Entry 7Z2Z (electron microscopy, 3.07 A resolution); this record covers chains A and T of the 22 polymer chains in the assembly.

Chain A:
Molecule: DNA-directed RNA polymerase III subunit RPC1
Organism: Saccharomyces cerevisiae S288C
Notes: EC 2.7.7.6
Reference sequence: P04051 (RPC1_YEAST); residues 1-1460 here = UniProt positions 1-1460
Chain sequence (1460 residues; each row starts with the number of its first residue):
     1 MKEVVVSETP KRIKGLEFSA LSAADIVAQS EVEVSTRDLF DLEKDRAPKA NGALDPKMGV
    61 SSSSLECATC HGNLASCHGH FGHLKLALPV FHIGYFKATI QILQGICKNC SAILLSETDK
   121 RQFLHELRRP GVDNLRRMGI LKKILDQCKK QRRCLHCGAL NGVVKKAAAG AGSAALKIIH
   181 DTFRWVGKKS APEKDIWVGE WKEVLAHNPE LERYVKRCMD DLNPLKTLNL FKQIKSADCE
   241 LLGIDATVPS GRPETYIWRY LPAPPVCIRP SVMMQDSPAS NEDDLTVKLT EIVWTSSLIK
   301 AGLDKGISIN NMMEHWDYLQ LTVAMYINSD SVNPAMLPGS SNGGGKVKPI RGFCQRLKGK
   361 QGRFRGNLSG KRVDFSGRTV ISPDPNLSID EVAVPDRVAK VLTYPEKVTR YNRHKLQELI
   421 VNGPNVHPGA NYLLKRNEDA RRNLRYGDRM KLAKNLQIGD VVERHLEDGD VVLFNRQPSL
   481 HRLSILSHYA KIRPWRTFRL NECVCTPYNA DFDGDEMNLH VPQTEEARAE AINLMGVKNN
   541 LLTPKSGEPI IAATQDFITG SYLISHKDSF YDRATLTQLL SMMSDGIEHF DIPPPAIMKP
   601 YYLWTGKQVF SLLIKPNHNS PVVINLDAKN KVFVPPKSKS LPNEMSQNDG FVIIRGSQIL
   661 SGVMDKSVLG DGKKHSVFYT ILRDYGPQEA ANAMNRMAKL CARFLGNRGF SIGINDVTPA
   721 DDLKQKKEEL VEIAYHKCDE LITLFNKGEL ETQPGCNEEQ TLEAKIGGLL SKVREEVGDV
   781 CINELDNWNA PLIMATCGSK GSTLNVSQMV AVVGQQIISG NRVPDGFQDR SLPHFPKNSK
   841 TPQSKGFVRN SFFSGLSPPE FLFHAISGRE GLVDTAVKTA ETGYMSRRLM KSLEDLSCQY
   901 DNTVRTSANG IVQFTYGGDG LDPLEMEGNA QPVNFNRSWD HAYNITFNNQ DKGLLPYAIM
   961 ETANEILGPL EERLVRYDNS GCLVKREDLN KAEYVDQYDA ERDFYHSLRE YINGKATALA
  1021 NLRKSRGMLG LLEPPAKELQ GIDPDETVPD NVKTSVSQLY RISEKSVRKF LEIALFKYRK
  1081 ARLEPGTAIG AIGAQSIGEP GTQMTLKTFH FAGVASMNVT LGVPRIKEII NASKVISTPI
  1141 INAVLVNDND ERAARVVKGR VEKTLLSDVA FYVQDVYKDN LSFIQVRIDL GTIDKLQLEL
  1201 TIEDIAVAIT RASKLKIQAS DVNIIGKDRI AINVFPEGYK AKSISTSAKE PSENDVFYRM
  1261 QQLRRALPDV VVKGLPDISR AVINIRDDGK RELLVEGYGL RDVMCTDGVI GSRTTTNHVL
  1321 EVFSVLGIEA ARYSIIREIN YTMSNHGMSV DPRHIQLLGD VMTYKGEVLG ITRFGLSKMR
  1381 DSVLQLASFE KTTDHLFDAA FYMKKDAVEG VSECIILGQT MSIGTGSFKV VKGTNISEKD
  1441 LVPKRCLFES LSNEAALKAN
Not modelled in the structure: 1, 274-279, 341-347, 1237-1251
Ion coordination: Zn2+ site 1: Cys67, Cys70, Cys77, His80; Zn2+ site 2: Cys107, Cys110, Cys154, Cys157; Mg2+ site 1: Asp511, Asp513, Asp515 (shared with 1 residue of chain R); Mg2+ site 2: Asp511, Asp513 (shared with 2 residues of chain I; 1 residue of chain R)
Ligand contacts: 4QM ((3R,5S,7R,8R,9S,10S,12S,13R,14S,17R)-10,13-dimethyl-17-[(2R)-pentan-2-yl]-2,3,4,5,6,7,8,9,11,12,14,15,16,17-tetradecahydro-1H-cyclopenta[a]phenanthrene-3,7,12-triol): Lys1134, Val1135, Asp1277, Tyr1298, His1318, Leu1320, Glu1321, Ser1324
Curated features (UniProtKB/Swiss-Prot):
  - region: Pro858 to Glu870 (Bridging helix)
  - binding site (Zn(2+)): Cys67, Cys70, Cys77, His80, Cys107, Cys110, Cys154
  - binding site (Mg(2+)): Asp511, Asp513, Asp515
  - mutagenesis: Thr506 (T506I: Temperature-sensitive), Asn509 (N509Y: Temperature-sensitive), Asn518 (N518Q: Temperature-sensitive)
From the paper describing this entry:
  - Mg2+ coordination: Asp511, Asp513, Asp515

Chain T:
Molecule: Template DNA
Sequence (52 nucleotides; each row starts with the number of its first residue):
     1 CGCTCTGCTC CTTCTCCTTT CCTCTCGATG GCTATGAGAT CAACTAGGCT GC
Not modelled in the structure: 24-52

Chain A / chain T interface:
Contacting residue pairs (25):
  Lys150(A) - DG7(T)  salt bridge to the phosphate
  Lys150(A) - DC8(T)  salt bridge to the phosphate
  Arg152(A) - DT6(T)  salt bridge to the phosphate
  Gly187(A) - DC5(T)  phosphate contact
  Lys188(A) - DT4(T)  salt bridge to the phosphate
  Lys189(A) - DC5(T)  salt bridge to the phosphate
  Lys360(A) - DT19(T)  salt bridge to the phosphate
  Arg365(A) - DT18(T)  salt bridge to the phosphate
  Arg372(A) - DT23(T)  salt bridge to the phosphate
  Arg378(A) - DC22(T)  sugar contact
  Gln477(A) - DC22(T)  phosphate contact
  Pro478(A) - DT20(T)  sugar contact
  Thr879(A) - DT19(T)  base contact
  Ala880(A) - DT19(T)  phosphate contact
  Gly883(A) - DT19(T)  sugar contact
  Tyr884(A) - DC17(T)  phosphate contact
  Tyr884(A) - DT18(T)  phosphate contact
  Tyr884(A) - DT19(T)  sugar contact
  Arg887(A) - DT18(T)  salt bridge to the phosphate
  Arg1373(A) - DC16(T)  base contact
  Arg1373(A) - DC17(T)  sugar contact
  Glu1390(A) - DC17(T)  phosphate contact
  Glu1390(A) - DT18(T)  phosphate contact
  Lys1391(A) - DC16(T)  phosphate contact
  Lys1391(A) - DC17(T)  hydrogen bond to the phosphate
Other interface residues (no listed pair), chain A (21 interface residues in all): Ala171, Asn518
Other interface residues (no listed pair), chain T (13 interface residues in all): DT15

In short:
Chain A and chain T form an interface of 21 and 13 residues respectively; the contacts include 1 hydrogen bond
and 9 salt bridges. Among the polar pairs are Lys1391(A)-DC17(T), Lys150(A)-DG7(T) and Lys150(A)-DC8(T).
Ligands of chain A: compound 4QM. From the paper: Mg2+ coordination by Asp511(A), Asp513(A) and Asp515(A).
Chain A is DNA-directed RNA polymerase III subunit RPC1 (Saccharomyces cerevisiae S288C) and chain T is
Template DNA; the structure, Structure of yeast RNA Polymerase III-DNA-Ty1 integrase complex (Pol III-DNA-IN1)
at 3.1 A, was determined by electron microscopy (same publication as 7Z0H, 7Z30, 7Z31 and 8BWS).
